PDB entry 6VQX | electron microscopy, 3.15 A resolution | chains B and K of the 11 polymer chains in the assembly

Chain B:
Molecule: CRISPR-associated protein Csy1
Organism: Pseudomonas aeruginosa
UniProt: Q02ML9 (CSY1_PSEAB); residues 1-434 here = UniProt positions 1-434
Chain sequence (434 residues; each row starts with the number of its first residue):
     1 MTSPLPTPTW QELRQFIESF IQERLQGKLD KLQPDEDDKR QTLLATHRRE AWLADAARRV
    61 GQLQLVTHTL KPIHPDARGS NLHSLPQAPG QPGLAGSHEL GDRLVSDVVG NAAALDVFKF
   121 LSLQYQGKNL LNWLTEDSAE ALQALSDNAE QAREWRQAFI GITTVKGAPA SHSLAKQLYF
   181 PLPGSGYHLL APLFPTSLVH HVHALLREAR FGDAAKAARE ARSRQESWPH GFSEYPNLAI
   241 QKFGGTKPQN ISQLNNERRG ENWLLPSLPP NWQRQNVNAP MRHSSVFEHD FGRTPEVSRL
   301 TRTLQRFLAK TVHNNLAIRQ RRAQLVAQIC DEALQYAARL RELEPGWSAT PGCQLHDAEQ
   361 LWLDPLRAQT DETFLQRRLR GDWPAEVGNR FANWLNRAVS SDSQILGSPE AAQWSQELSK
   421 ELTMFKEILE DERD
Disordered / not traced: 1-12

Chain K:
Molecule: CrRNA
Organism: Pseudomonas aeruginosa
Sequence (60 nucleotides; row label = number of the first residue in the row):
     1 CUAAGAAAUU CACGGCGGGC UUGAUGUCCG CGUCUACCUG GUUCACUGCC GUAUAGGCAG

How chain B and chain K interact:
Pairs across the interface (15; chain B residue first):
  Ile73(B) with A3(K), base contact
  Ser173(B) with A4(K), hydrogen bond to the base; G5(K), hydrogen bond to the base
  Leu174(B) with A6(K), base contact
  Lys176(B) with A3(K), phosphate contact; A4(K), salt bridge to the phosphate; G5(K), base contact
  Gln177(B) with A4(K), hydrogen bond to the base
  Leu178(B) with U2(K), sugar contact; A3(K), sugar contact; A4(K), sugar contact
  Tyr179(B) with C1(K), base contact; U2(K), hydrogen bond to the phosphate
  Tyr187(B) with C1(K), hydrogen bond to the base
  Leu193(B) with A3(K), hydrogen bond to the base
Other interface residues (no listed pair), chain B (15 interface residues in all): Ala175, Pro181, Pro192, Phe194, Pro195, Gln376
Other interface residues (no listed pair), chain K (7 interface residues in all): G41

Overview:
Chain B and chain K form an interface of 15 and 7 residues respectively; the contacts include 6 hydrogen bonds
and 1 salt bridge. Among the polar pairs are Ser173(B)-A4(K), Ser173(B)-G5(K) and Gln177(B)-A4(K).
Here chain B is CRISPR-associated protein Csy1 and chain K is CrRNA, both from Pseudomonas aeruginosa. Entry
6VQX (Type I-F CRISPR-Csy complex with its inhibitor AcrF6) was determined by electron microscopy together
with 6VQV and 6VQW from the same study.
